Entry 3CRK (X-ray diffraction, 2.30 A resolution); this record covers chains A and C of the 4 polymer chains in the assembly.

== Chain A ==
Protein: Pyruvate dehydrogenase [lipoamide] kinase isozyme 2, mitochondrial
Organism: Rattus norvegicus
Notes: EC 2.7.11.2
Reference sequence: Q64536 (PDK2_RAT); numbering as in UniProt (aligned over 1-407)
Sequence (407 residues; numbered 1 to 407; the number before each row is that of its first residue):
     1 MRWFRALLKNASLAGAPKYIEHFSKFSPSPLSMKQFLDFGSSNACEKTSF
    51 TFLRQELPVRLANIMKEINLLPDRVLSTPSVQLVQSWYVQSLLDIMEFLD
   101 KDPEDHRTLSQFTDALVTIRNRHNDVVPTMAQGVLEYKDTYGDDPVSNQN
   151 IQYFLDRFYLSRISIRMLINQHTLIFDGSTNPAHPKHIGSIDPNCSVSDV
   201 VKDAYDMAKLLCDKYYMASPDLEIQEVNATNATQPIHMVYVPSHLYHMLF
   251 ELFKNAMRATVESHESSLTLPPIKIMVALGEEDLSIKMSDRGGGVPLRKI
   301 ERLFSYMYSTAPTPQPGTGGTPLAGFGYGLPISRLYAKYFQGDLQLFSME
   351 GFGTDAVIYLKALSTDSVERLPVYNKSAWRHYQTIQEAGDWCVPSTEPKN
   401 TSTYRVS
Unresolved in the structure: 1-11, 178-184, 313-326, 403-407
Swiss-Prot annotation at these positions:
  - binding site (ATP): Glu251 to Arg258, Asp290, Ser309, Thr310, Gly325 to Leu330
  - modified residue: Tyr215 (Phosphotyrosine), Tyr216 (Phosphotyrosine), Lys376 (N6-succinyllysine)
Ion coordination: K+: Ser24, Tyr374
What the authors report for this chain:
  - conformationally variable residues (order/disorder transition): Gly178 to Pro185
  - self-association interface (contacts with another copy of this molecule); pairs are residue here / residue on that copy: Asn43-Thr403 (hydrogen bond)
  - K+ coordination: Ser24, Phe26, Asn63, Tyr374

== Chain C ==
Protein: Dihydrolipoyllysine-residue acetyltransferase component of pyruvate dehydrogenase complex, mitochondrial
Organism: Homo sapiens
Notes: EC 2.3.1.12
Reference sequence: P10515 (ODP2_HUMAN); residues 128-214 here correspond to UniProt positions 181-267 (UniProt number = residue number + 53)
Sequence (87 residues; row label = number of the first residue in the row):
   128 SYPPHMQVLLPALSPTMTMGTVQRWEKKVGEKLSEGDLLAEIETDKATIG
   178 FEVQEEGYLAKILVPEGTRDVPLGTPLCIIVEKEADI
Modified / non-standard residues: Lys173 (N~6~-[(6R)-6,8-disulfanyloctanoyl]-L-lysine; LA2)

== Chain A / chain C interface ==
Pairs across the interface - 28 pairs, chain A then chain C:
  Phe26(A) - Ala139(C)
  Phe26(A) - Leu140(C)
  Phe26(A) - Ser141(C)
  Phe26(A) - Pro142(C)
  Ser27(A) - Leu140(C)  hydrogen bond (backbone-backbone)
  Pro28(A) - Ala174(C)
  Ser29(A) - Lys173(C)
  Pro30(A) - Lys173(C)
  Pro30(A) - Ala174(C)
  Leu31(A) - Lys173(C)
  Gln35(A) - Lys173(C)
  Phe36(A) - Lys173(C)
  Phe39(A) - Lys173(C)
  Ser49(A) - Lys173(C)
  Phe52(A) - Lys173(C)
  Leu53(A) - Lys173(C)
  Gln55(A) - Pro142(C)
  Val59(A) - Pro142(C)  hydrophobic
  Leu168(A) - Lys173(C)
  Gln171(A) - Lys173(C)
  Asn375(A) - Glu179(C)
  Lys376(A) - Glu162(C)  salt bridge
  Lys376(A) - Gly163(C)
  Lys376(A) - Glu179(C)  hydrogen bond (backbone-side chain)
  Lys376(A) - Val180(C)  hydrogen bond (side chain-backbone)
  Lys376(A) - Gln181(C)
  Ser377(A) - Glu179(C)  hydrogen bond (backbone-side chain)
  Arg380(A) - Gly163(C)  hydrogen bond (side chain-backbone)
Interface residues without a listed pair, chain C (13 interface residues in all): Thr143, Ile176
Interface features reported in the paper:
  - interface residues, chain A: Phe26(A), Leu31(A), Phe36(A), Phe39(A), Phe52(A), Gln55(A), Asn375(A), Arg380(A)
  - interface residues, chain C: Ala139(C), Glu162(C), Glu170(C), Glu179(C)

== In short ==
20 residues of chain A face 13 of chain C across their interface; the contacts include 5 hydrogen bonds and 1
salt bridge. Polar pairs include Lys376(A)-Glu162(C), Lys376(A)-Glu179(C) and Lys376(A)-Val180(C). The paper
reports interface residues Phe26(A), Leu31(A) and Ala139(C) among others; K+ coordination by Ser24(A),
Phe26(A) and Asn63(A) among others.
Chain A is Pyruvate dehydrogenase [lipoamide] kinase isozyme 2, mitochondrial (Rattus norvegicus) and chain C
is Dihydrolipoyllysine-residue acetyltransferase component of pyruvate dehydrogenase complex, mitochondrial
(Homo sapiens); the structure, Crystal structure of the PDHK2-L2 complex, was determined by X-ray diffraction
together with 3CRL from the same study.
